8YZZ - chains A and E of the 3 polymer chains in the assembly; structure by X-ray diffraction, 1.88 A resolution.

[Chain A]
Name: MHC class I antigen
Source organism: Homo sapiens
UniProtKB: A0A143Y4R2 (A0A143Y4R2_HUMAN); residues 1-274 here correspond to UniProt positions 25-298 (UniProt number = residue number + 24)
Sequence (274 residues; each row starts with the number of its first residue):
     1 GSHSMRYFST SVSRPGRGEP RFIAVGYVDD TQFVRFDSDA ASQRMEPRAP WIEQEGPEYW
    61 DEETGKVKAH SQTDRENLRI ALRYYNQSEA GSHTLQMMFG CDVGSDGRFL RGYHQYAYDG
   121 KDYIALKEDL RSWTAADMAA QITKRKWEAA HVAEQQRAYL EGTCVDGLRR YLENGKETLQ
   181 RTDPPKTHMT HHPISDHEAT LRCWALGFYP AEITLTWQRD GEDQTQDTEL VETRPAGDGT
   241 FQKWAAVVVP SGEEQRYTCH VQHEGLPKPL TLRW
Disulfides: C101-C164, C203-C259

[Chain E]
Name: Spike protein S1
UniProtKB: P0DTC2 (SPIKE_SARS2); residues 1-9 here correspond to UniProt positions 448-456 (UniProt number = residue number + 447)
Sequence (9 residues; row label = number of the first residue in the row):
     1 NYNYLYRLF
Curated features (UniProtKB/Swiss-Prot):
  - region: N1 to F9 (Immunodominant HLA epitope recognized by the CD8+)

[Chain A / chain E interface]
Contacting residue pairs - 51 pairs, chain A then chain E:
  Y7(A) with N1(E), hydrogen bond (side chain-backbone); Y2(E), hydrophobic
  S9(A) with Y2(E)
  F22(A) with Y2(E)
  A24(A) with Y2(E)
  M45(A) with Y2(E), hydrophobic
  Y59(A) with N1(E)
  E62(A) with Y4(E), hydrogen bond
  E63(A) with N1(E), hydrogen bond; Y2(E), hydrogen bond (side chain-backbone)
  K66(A) with Y2(E), hydrogen bond (side chain-backbone); N3(E); Y4(E)
  V67(A) with Y2(E)
  A69(A) with L5(E); Y6(E)
  H70(A) with Y2(E), hydrogen bond
  T73(A) with L5(E), hydrogen bond (side chain-backbone); Y6(E); R7(E); L8(E)
  E76(A) with L8(E)
  N77(A) with R7(E); L8(E); F9(E), hydrogen bond (side chain-backbone)
  I80(A) with L8(E), hydrophobic; F9(E), hydrophobic
  Y84(A) with F9(E), hydrogen bond (side chain-backbone)
  L95(A) with F9(E), hydrophobic
  M97(A) with L5(E), hydrophobic
  F99(A) with Y2(E), hydrophobic; N3(E); L5(E), hydrophobic
  H114(A) with L5(E)
  Y116(A) with F9(E), hydrophobic
  Y123(A) with F9(E), hydrophobic
  T143(A) with F9(E), hydrogen bond (side chain-backbone)
  K146(A) with L8(E), hydrogen bond (side chain-backbone); F9(E), hydrogen bond (side chain-backbone)
  W147(A) with L8(E), hydrogen bond (side chain-backbone); F9(E), hydrophobic
  A150(A) with R7(E)
  V152(A) with R7(E)
  Q156(A) with N3(E), hydrogen bond
  Y159(A) with N1(E), hydrogen bond (side chain-backbone); Y2(E); N3(E)
  T163(A) with N1(E)
  G167(A) with N1(E)
  R170(A) with N1(E), hydrogen bond
  Y171(A) with N1(E), hydrogen bond (side chain-backbone)
Interface residues without a listed pair, chain A (37 interface residues in all): M5, A81, Q155

[In short]
37 residues of chain A face 9 of chain E across their interface, with 17 hydrogen bonds. Polar pairs include
Y7(A)-N1(E), E62(A)-Y4(E) and E63(A)-N1(E).
Here chain A is MHC class I antigen (Homo sapiens) and chain E is Spike protein S1. Entry 8YZZ (The structure
of HLA-A*2402 complex with peptide from SARS-CoV-2 S448-456 NYNYLYRLF(Prototype)) was determined by X-ray
diffraction, deposited together with 8YZR, 8YZW, 8Z05, 8Z06, 8Z07 and 8Z08.
